2I4M - chains A and B; structure by X-ray diffraction, 2.80 A resolution.

[Chain A (and B)]
Protein: Proline-tRNA ligase
From: Rhodopseudomonas palustris
Notes: EC 6.1.1.15; chain B of this document is another copy of the same molecule, construct and numbering; everything in this record applies to it too
UniProt: Q6N5P6 (SYP_RHOPA); residues 1-438 here = UniProt positions 1-438
Sequence (458 residues; each row starts with the number of its first residue; numbers below 1 keep their minus sign (Met-19 is residue -19)):
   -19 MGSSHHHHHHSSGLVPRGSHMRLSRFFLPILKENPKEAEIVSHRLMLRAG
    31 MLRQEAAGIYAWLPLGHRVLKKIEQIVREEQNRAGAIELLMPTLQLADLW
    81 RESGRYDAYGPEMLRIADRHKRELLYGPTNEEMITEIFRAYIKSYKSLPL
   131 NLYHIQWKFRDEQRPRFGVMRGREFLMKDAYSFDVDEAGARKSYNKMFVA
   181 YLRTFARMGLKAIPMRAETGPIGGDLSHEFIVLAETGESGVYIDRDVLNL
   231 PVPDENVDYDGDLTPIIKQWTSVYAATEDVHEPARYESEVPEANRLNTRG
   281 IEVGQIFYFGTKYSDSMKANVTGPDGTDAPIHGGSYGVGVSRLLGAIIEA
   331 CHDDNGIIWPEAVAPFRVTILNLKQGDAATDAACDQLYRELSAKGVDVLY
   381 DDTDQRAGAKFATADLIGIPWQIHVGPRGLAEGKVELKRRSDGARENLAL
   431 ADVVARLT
Unresolved in the structure: -19 to -3, 437-438 (chain B: -19 to -3)
Sequence notes: expression tag (-19 to 0)

[Interface between chain A and chain B]
Contacting residue pairs (96; chain A residue first):
  Arg5(A) - Ile67(B)
  Arg5(A) - Asp240(B)  salt bridge
  Phe6(A) - Ile67(B)  hydrophobic
  Phe7(A) - Tyr121(B)  hydrophobic
  Phe7(A) - Ile122(B)  hydrophobic
  Phe7(A) - Leu132(B)  hydrophobic
  Pro9(A) - Tyr121(B)  hydrophobic
  Leu32(A) - Tyr121(B)
  Arg33(A) - Glu116(B)  salt bridge
  Arg33(A) - Ile117(B)
  Arg33(A) - Ala120(B)
  Arg33(A) - Tyr121(B)  hydrogen bond
  Glu35(A) - Pro72(B)
  Glu35(A) - Leu76(B)
  Glu35(A) - Met113(B)
  Glu35(A) - Glu116(B)
  Glu35(A) - Ile117(B)
  Ala36(A) - Leu76(B)  hydrophobic
  Ile39(A) - Pro72(B)  hydrophobic
  Ile39(A) - Leu74(B)
  Tyr40(A) - Pro72(B)
  Ala41(A) - Leu70(B)
  Ala41(A) - Pro72(B)
  Ala41(A) - Ile117(B)  hydrophobic
  Trp42(A) - Leu69(B)
  Trp42(A) - Leu70(B)  hydrogen bond (backbone-backbone)
  Leu43(A) - Tyr121(B)
  Pro44(A) - Ile67(B)  hydrophobic
  Pro44(A) - Glu68(B)
  Pro44(A) - Leu69(B)
  His47(A) - Glu68(B)  salt bridge
  His47(A) - Leu69(B)
  His47(A) - Leu70(B)
  Arg58(A) - Lys51(B)
  Ile67(A) - Arg5(B)
  Ile67(A) - Phe6(B)  hydrophobic
  Ile67(A) - Pro44(B)  hydrophobic
  Glu68(A) - Pro44(B)
  Glu68(A) - His47(B)  salt bridge
  Leu69(A) - Trp42(B)
  Leu69(A) - Pro44(B)
  Leu70(A) - Ala41(B)
  Leu70(A) - Trp42(B)  hydrogen bond (backbone-backbone)
  Leu70(A) - His47(B)
  Leu70(A) - Trp137(B)  hydrophobic
  Pro72(A) - Ile39(B)  hydrophobic
  Pro72(A) - Tyr40(B)
  Pro72(A) - Ala41(B)
  Pro72(A) - Glu154(B)
  Thr73(A) - Tyr106(B)  hydrogen bond
  Thr73(A) - Glu154(B)  hydrogen bond
  Leu74(A) - Ile39(B)
  Leu74(A) - Leu94(B)  hydrophobic
  Leu74(A) - Phe139(B)  hydrophobic
  Leu74(A) - Glu154(B)  hydrogen bond (backbone-side chain)
  Leu76(A) - Glu35(B)
  Pro91(A) - Arg99(B)
  Glu92(A) - Arg99(B)  salt bridge
  Leu94(A) - Leu74(B)  hydrophobic
  Leu94(A) - Ile96(B)  hydrophobic
  Leu94(A) - Ala97(B)
  Leu94(A) - Asp98(B)
  Ile96(A) - Leu94(B)  hydrophobic
  Ile96(A) - Ile96(B)  hydrophobic
  Ala97(A) - Leu94(B)
  Asp98(A) - Leu94(B)
  Asp98(A) - Asp141(B)
  Asp98(A) - Arg153(B)  salt bridge
  Arg99(A) - Pro91(B)
  Arg99(A) - Glu92(B)  salt bridge
  Arg99(A) - Asp141(B)  hydrogen bond (backbone-side chain)
  Arg99(A) - Gln143(B)
  His100(A) - Gln143(B)  hydrogen bond (side chain-backbone)
  Tyr106(A) - Thr73(B)  hydrogen bond
  Tyr106(A) - Tyr106(B)  hydrophobic
  Met113(A) - Glu35(B)
  Glu116(A) - Arg33(B)  salt bridge
  Glu116(A) - Glu35(B)
  Ile117(A) - Glu35(B)
  Ala120(A) - Arg33(B)
  Tyr121(A) - Phe7(B)  hydrophobic
  Tyr121(A) - Pro9(B)  hydrophobic
  Tyr121(A) - Arg33(B)  hydrogen bond
  Ile122(A) - Phe7(B)  hydrophobic
  Leu130(A) - Phe7(B)  hydrophobic
  Trp137(A) - Leu70(B)  hydrophobic
  Phe139(A) - Leu74(B)  hydrophobic
  Asp141(A) - Asp98(B)
  Asp141(A) - Arg99(B)  hydrogen bond (side chain-backbone)
  Gln143(A) - Arg99(B)
  Gln143(A) - His100(B)  hydrogen bond (backbone-side chain)
  Arg144(A) - His100(B)
  Arg153(A) - Asp98(B)  salt bridge
  Glu154(A) - Pro72(B)
  Glu154(A) - Thr73(B)  hydrogen bond (side chain-backbone)
  Glu154(A) - Leu74(B)  hydrogen bond (side chain-backbone)
Also at the interface, not in a pair above, chain A (54 interface residues in all): Lys51, Arg95, Leu104, Leu132, Gln136, Glu142, Asp240
Also at the interface, not in a pair above, chain B (53 interface residues in all): Leu32, Ala36, Leu43, Arg58, Met71, Arg95, Leu130, Gln136, Glu142

[In short]
54 residues of chain A face 53 of chain B across their interface, with 14 hydrogen bonds and 9 salt bridges.
Polar contacts include Arg5(A)-Asp240(B), Arg33(A)-Glu116(B) and His47(A)-Glu68(B).
Both chains are Proline-tRNA ligase (Rhodopseudomonas palustris). Entry 2I4M (Rhodopseudomonas palustris
prolyl-tRNA synthetase in complex with ProAMS) was determined by X-ray diffraction (same publication as 2I4L,
2I4N, 2I4O, 2J3L and 2J3M).
